7DV4 - chains A and H of the 4 polymer chains in the assembly; structure by X-ray diffraction, 2.38 A resolution.

# Chain A
Name: Cytotoxic T-lymphocyte protein 4
Organism: Homo sapiens
Reference sequence: P16410 (CTLA4_HUMAN); residues 1-118 here correspond to UniProt positions 36-153 (UniProt number = residue number + 35)
Chain sequence (118 residues; each row starts with the number of its first residue):
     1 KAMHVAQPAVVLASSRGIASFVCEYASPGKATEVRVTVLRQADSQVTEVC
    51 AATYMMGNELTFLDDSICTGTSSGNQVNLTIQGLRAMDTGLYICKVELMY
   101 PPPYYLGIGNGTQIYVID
Unresolved in the structure: 1, 30-31
Disulfides: C23-C94, C50-C68
Swiss-Prot annotation at these positions:
  - region: V11 to S15 (Homodimerization), M99 to Y104 (Important for interaction with CD80 and CD86), Y115 to D118 (Homodimerization)
  - glycosylation (N-linked (GlcNAc...) asparagine): N78, N110

# Chain H
Name: 4003-1(VH)
Organism: Homo sapiens
Chain sequence (120 residues; row label = number of the first residue in the row):
     1 GEVQLVESGGGLIQPGGSLRLSCAVSGFTVSKNYMSWVRQAPGKGLEWVS
    51 VVYSGGSKTYADSVKGRFTISRDNSKNTLYLQMNSLRAEDTAVYYCARAV
   101 PHSPSSFDIWGQGTMVTVSS
Disulfides: C23-C96

# Chain A / chain H interface
Contacting residue pairs - 14 pairs, chain A then chain H:
  L39(A) - P104(H)  hydrophobic
  Q41(A) - H102(H)
  Q41(A) - S103(H)
  Q45(A) - W48(H)
  Q45(A) - P101(H)
  V46(A) - P104(H)
  E48(A) - L46(H)
  L106(A) - S105(H)
  L106(A) - S106(H)
  L106(A) - D108(H)
  G107(A) - S106(H)
  I108(A) - P104(H)  hydrophobic
  I108(A) - S105(H)
  I108(A) - S106(H)  hydrogen bond (backbone-side chain)
Also at the interface, not in a pair above, chain A (9 interface residues in all): S44

# Overview
The chain A/chain H interface involves 9 residues from each chain; the contacts include 1 hydrogen bond. Its
one hydrogen-bonded contact is I108(A)-S106(H).
Chain A is Cytotoxic T-lymphocyte protein 4 and chain H is 4003-1(VH), both from Homo sapiens; the structure,
Crystal structure of anti-CTLA-4 VH domain in complex with human CTLA-4, was determined by X-ray diffraction.
